Entry 7BLZ (electron microscopy, 3.10 A resolution); this record covers chains B and F of the 15 polymer chains in the assembly.

[Chain B]
Protein: Photosystem I P700 chlorophyll a apoprotein A2
From: Cyanidioschyzon merolae (strain 10D)
Notes: EC 1.97.1.12
Reference sequence: Q85FY6 (PSAB_CYAM1); residues 2-732 here = UniProt positions 2-732
Chain sequence (731 residues; each row starts with the number of its first residue):
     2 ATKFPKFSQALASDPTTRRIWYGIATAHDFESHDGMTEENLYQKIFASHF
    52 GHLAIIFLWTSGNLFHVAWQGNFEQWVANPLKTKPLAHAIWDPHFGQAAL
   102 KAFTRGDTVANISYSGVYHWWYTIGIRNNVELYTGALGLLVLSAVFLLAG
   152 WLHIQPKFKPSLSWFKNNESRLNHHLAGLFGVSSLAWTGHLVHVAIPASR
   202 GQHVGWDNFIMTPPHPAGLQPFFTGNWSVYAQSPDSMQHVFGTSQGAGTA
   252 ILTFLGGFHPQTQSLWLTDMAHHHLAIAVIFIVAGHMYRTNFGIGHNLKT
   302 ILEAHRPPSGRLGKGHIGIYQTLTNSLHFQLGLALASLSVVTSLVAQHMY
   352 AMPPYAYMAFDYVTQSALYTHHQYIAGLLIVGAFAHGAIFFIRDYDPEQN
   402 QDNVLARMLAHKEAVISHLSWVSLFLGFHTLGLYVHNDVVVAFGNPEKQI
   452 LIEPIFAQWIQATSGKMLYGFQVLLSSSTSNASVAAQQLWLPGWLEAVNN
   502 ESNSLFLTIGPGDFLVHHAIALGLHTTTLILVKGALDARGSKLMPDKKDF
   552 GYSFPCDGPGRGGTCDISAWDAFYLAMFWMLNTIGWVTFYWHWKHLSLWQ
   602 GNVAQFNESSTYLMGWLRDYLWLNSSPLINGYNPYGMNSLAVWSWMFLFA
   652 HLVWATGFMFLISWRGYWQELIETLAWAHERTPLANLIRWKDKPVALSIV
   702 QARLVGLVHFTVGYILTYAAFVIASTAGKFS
Bound ions: chlorophyll a Mg near D93 (its only coordinating residue here); Ca2+ site 1: G126, E132; Ca2+ site 2 near G206 (its only coordinating residue here); 4Fe-4S cluster Fe: C557, C566 (shared with 2 residues of chain A)
Ligand contacts:
  - 1,2-diacyl-glycerol-3-sn-phosphate (3PH): W460, Y470, G471, F472
  - beta-carotene (BCR), molecule 1: A2, T3, K4, F5, K7, G52, A55, I56, L59, L148
  - beta-carotene (BCR), molecule 2: F5, I21, I25, I689
  - beta-carotene (BCR), molecule 3: L54, I57, F58, W60, F147, G179, L180, V183, S184
  - beta-carotene (BCR), molecule 4: F58, T61, L65, W121, W122, I125, I127, G136, L140, L143, W207, I211
  - beta-carotene (BCR), molecule 5: L186, L220, F223, F224, V280, I283, V284, H287, I295
  - beta-carotene (BCR), molecule 6: F330, G333, L334, A337, V341, I381, A384, F385, G388, A389, F391, F392, L406, A536
  - beta-carotene (BCR), molecule 7: F385, F392, M409, V416, V533, L537
  - beta-carotene (BCR), molecule 8: F426, L427, H430, T431, L434, I453, F515, L516, H519
  - beta-carotene (BCR), molecule 9: W646, M647, F650, W669, L672, I673, L676
  - beta-carotene (BCR), molecule 10: P684, L685, A686
  - chlorophyll a isomer (CL0): L618, L622, W623
  - chlorophyll a (CLA), molecule 1: F5, P6, F8, G24, I25, A28, H29, F31, H34, K45, S49, G52, H53, I56
  - chlorophyll a (CLA), molecule 2: T18, W22, I673, L676, A677, H680, I689, R690, W691, K692, D693, P695, V696, L698
  - chlorophyll a (CLA), molecule 3: W22, F650, L653, V654, T657, F661, L698, V706, V709, H710, V713
  - chlorophyll a (CLA), molecule 4: I25, A26, T27, A28, H29, D30, H329, L332, L336, L379, L380, V382, G383, A386, H387, I390, R394, Y553, W571, F574, V709, V713, L717
  - chlorophyll a (CLA), molecule 5: H29, F31, E32, L42, Y43, I46, S49, H50, H53, L54, I57, F166, R172, H176, L180, F181, L328, H329, Q331, L332, A335, L336, L339
  - chlorophyll a (CLA), molecule 6: H29, H53, I56, I57, W60, L339, L379, L380
  - chlorophyll a (CLA), molecule 7: F47, F51, L143, V146, F147, L149, A150, L153, H154, K158, F159, P161, W165
  - chlorophyll a (CLA), molecule 8: F47, H50, F51, L54, W121, W165, F166, N168, S171, R172, H175, H176, G179, L180, F181, V342, Y356
  - chlorophyll a (CLA), molecule 9: I56, W60, N64, H67, V68, A88, H89, N112, I113, S114, Y115, S116, V118, V643, W644, M647
  - chlorophyll a (CLA), molecule 10: I56, L59, W60, S62, G63, F66, H67, W70, Q71, H89, A90, W92, L141
  - chlorophyll a (CLA), molecule 11: W60, N64, Y115, S116, A368, L369, T371, H372, Y375, I376, L379, W644, M647, I716, L717, Y719, A720, V723, I724
  - chlorophyll a (CLA), molecule 12: W60, T61, N64, S116, G117, V118, W121, V183, S184, A187, L339, V342, T343, V346, M350, Y356, M359, L369, H372, H373, I376, L380
  - chlorophyll a (CLA), molecule 13: H89, A90, I91, W92, D93, H95, F96, F104, N112, A642, V643, W646
  - chlorophyll a (CLA), molecule 14: W121, T124, I125, L180, F181, S184, S185, W188, L192, L266, L268, M271, H274, H275, I278, F282, V342, L345, V346, H349, M350, P355, Y356
  - chlorophyll a (CLA), molecule 15: I125, G126, I127, E132, T135, G136, G139, L140, L143, V146, S184, A187, W188, G190, H191, V195, V205, G206, W207, F210
  - chlorophyll a (CLA), molecule 16: W165, N168, S171, H175, T291, N292, F293
  - chlorophyll a (CLA), molecule 17: N169, R172, L173, H176, L177, F181, I278, I281, F282, L299, L303, Y321, L324, T325, L334, A335, S338, L339, V342
  - chlorophyll a (CLA), molecule 18: L173, L177, F181, I281, F282, A285, M288, Y289, L299, I302
  - chlorophyll a (CLA), molecule 19: N174, H175, A178, G179, V183, L186, I283, G286, H287, Y289, T291, F293, I295, G296
  - chlorophyll a (CLA), molecule 20: L186, A187, T189, G190, V193, H194, F210, I211, M212, T213, P214, P215, H216, G219, L220, F223, F224, Y231, I252, L253, L276
  - chlorophyll a (CLA), molecule 21: F223, W228, S229, Y231, A232, L253, F255, H273, L276, A277, V280, I281, L490, W491
  - chlorophyll a (CLA), molecule 22: T254, F255, G257, L266, D270, M271, H273, H274, A277, I278, I281, H349, M353, W491, W495
  - chlorophyll a (CLA), molecule 23: V284, A285, H287, M288, R290, I295, G296, H297
  - chlorophyll a (CLA), molecule 24: M288, H297, T301, I302, A305, H306
  - chlorophyll a (CLA), molecule 25: I302, L303, H306, L313, H317, I320, L324, F330, V405, L406, M409
  - chlorophyll a (CLA), molecule 26: A305, H306, R307, P308, P309, S310, R312, L313
  - chlorophyll a (CLA), molecule 27: R312, R408, A411, H412, A415, H419, W422
  - chlorophyll a (CLA), molecule 28: R312, L313, G314, V405, R408, M409, H412, A415, V416, H419
  - chlorophyll a (CLA), molecule 29: L334, A337, S338, V341, V342, L345, Q348, H349, Y351, A352, M353, L506, F507
  - chlorophyll a (CLA), molecule 30: V341, S344, L345, Q348, Q374, I381, F385, L525, T528, T529, L532, M581, T584, I585
  - chlorophyll a (CLA), molecule 31: Q348, Y351, Y370, F457, A458, W460, I461, Q462, V474, L475, F507, L508, I510, H518, I521, L525, V588, Y591, W592, K595, H596
  - chlorophyll a (CLA), molecule 32: V416, H419, L420, V423, A522, L525, H526, T529
  - chlorophyll a (CLA), molecule 33: S418, S421, W422, L425, F429
  - chlorophyll a (CLA), molecule 34: S421, S424, L425, G428, F429, L432, L523, T527, L530, I531, L576, F579, W580
  - chlorophyll a (CLA), molecule 35: W422, V423, F426, L427, I453, E454, P455, I456, F457, A458, I510, D514, F515, H518, H519, A522, H526
  - chlorophyll a (CLA), molecule 36: W422, L425, F426, F429, H430
  - chlorophyll a (CLA), molecule 37: H430, G433, L434, V436, H437, V440, V441, F444, K449, I451
  - chlorophyll a (CLA), molecule 38: T431, L432, Y435, V517, A520, L523, N583, W587, F590, L614, W617, L618, L622, S626, I630, F648, H652, W655, F711, Y715, T718, Y719, F722
  - chlorophyll a (CLA), molecule 39: L432, V436, D439, V440, L523, F579, W580, N583, W587, L614, L618, W655, F711, Y715
  - chlorophyll a (CLA), molecule 40: I456, F457, W460, F472
  - chlorophyll a (CLA), molecule 41: W460, I461, T464, S465, L475, L476, A483, W491, W495, F507
  - chlorophyll a (CLA), molecule 42: L475, N482, A483, A486, A487, Q489, L490, W491
  - chlorophyll a (CLA), molecule 43: W646, L649, F650, H652, L653, W655, A656, F659
  - chlorophyll a (CLA), molecule 44: L653, A656, T657, F659, M660, I663, S664, Y668, W669, L672
  - chlorophyll a (CLA), molecule 45: L676, A679, H680, T683, A686, I689
  - chlorophyll a (CLA), molecule 46: W678, A679, R682, T683, P684
  - chlorophyll a (CLA), molecule 47: T683, P684, L685, A686
  - phosphatidylglycerol (PGT; (1S)-2-{[{[(2R)-2,3-dihydroxypropyl]oxy}(hydroxy)phosphoryl]oxy}-1-[(palmitoyloxy)methyl]ethyl stearate): P308, P309, S310, R312
  - phylloquinone (PQN): I21, W22, I25, M660, F661, S664, W665, R666, W669, I673, A697, L698, A703
  - (3R)-beta,beta-caroten-3-ol (RRX): L432, G433, V436
  - 4Fe-4S cluster (SF4): C557, G559, P560, T565, C566, W665, I700, R704

[Chain F]
Protein: Psi-F
From: Cyanidioschyzon merolae (strain 10D)
Reference sequence: A0A5P9RU83 (A0A5P9RU83_CYAME); residues 30-184 here = UniProt positions 30-184
Chain sequence (155 residues; row label = number of the first residue in the row):
    30 VLTPCQQSEAFHKREINEVRTLENRQANYEANSPSYLALQSQIDQVHKRF
    80 DKYGTLLCGQDGLPHLITDGDWRHAREFTIPALLFLYITGWIGWVGRSYL
   130 KYTKETKNPTEQEIILDVPMALKYMLSGFLWPLSAWQEYRSGQLLAKEDE
   180 ITVSP
Disulfide bonds: C34-C87
Bound ions: chlorophyll a Mg near D98 (its only coordinating residue here)
Ligand contacts:
  - 1,2-diacyl-glycerol-3-sn-phosphate (3PH): L145, D146, V147, P148
  - beta-carotene (BCR), molecule 1: K81, E106, F107, P110
  - beta-carotene (BCR), molecule 2: T97, D98, G99, F107, G119, G122, W123, R126, W160, A164, L173
  - beta-carotene (BCR), molecule 3: P110, L113, F114, I117, T118, I121
  - chlorophyll a (CLA), molecule 1: Y82, L113, I117
  - chlorophyll a (CLA), molecule 2: T97, F107, T108, A111, L112, L115
  - chlorophyll a (CLA), molecule 3: D98, G99, D100, W101, T108, L112
  - chlorophyll a (CLA), molecule 4: F107, P110, A111, F114, L115, T118, G119, I121, G122, W160
  - chlorophyll a (CLA), molecule 5: Y116, I117, W120, I121, V124, M154, L155, F158, L159, P161
  - chlorophyll a (CLA), molecule 6: W120, L155, F158
  - chlorophyll a (CLA), molecule 7: I121, G122, V124, G125, R126, Y128, L129, L145, A150, M154
  - chlorophyll a (CLA), molecule 8: Y128, L129, E142, I143, L145, V147, A150, L151, M154

[Chain B / chain F interface]
Residue-residue contacts - 45 pairs, chain B then chain F:
  L410(B) - S183(F)
  L410(B) - P184(F)
  A411(B) - P184(F)
  K413(B) - T181(F)
  K413(B) - S183(F)
  K413(B) - P184(F)
  E414(B) - T181(F)
  E414(B) - P184(F)
  G445(B) - E47(F)
  N446(B) - E47(F)
  N446(B) - R78(F)  hydrogen bond
  P447(B) - E47(F)
  P447(B) - L92(F)
  E448(B) - E47(F)
  E448(B) - R78(F)  salt bridge
  E448(B) - F79(F)
  E448(B) - Y82(F)
  E448(B) - L92(F)
  E448(B) - P93(F)
  K449(B) - R78(F)
  K449(B) - Y82(F)
  Q450(B) - L92(F)
  L452(B) - L92(F)  hydrophobic
  L452(B) - P93(F)
  L452(B) - H94(F)
  L452(B) - L95(F)  hydrogen bond (backbone-backbone)
  I453(B) - L95(F)
  I453(B) - T97(F)
  E454(B) - L31(F)
  E454(B) - H94(F)  salt bridge
  E454(B) - L95(F)  hydrogen bond (backbone-backbone)
  I456(B) - I96(F)  hydrophobic
  I456(B) - D98(F)
  F457(B) - D98(F)
  L469(B) - V30(F)
  P512(B) - H94(F)
  G541(B) - T181(F)
  G541(B) - V182(F)
  S542(B) - T181(F)  hydrogen bond (backbone-side chain)
  K543(B) - E179(F)
  K543(B) - I180(F)  hydrogen bond (side chain-backbone)
  K543(B) - T181(F)  hydrogen bond (backbone-side chain)
  P546(B) - V182(F)
  E609(B) - R43(F)  salt bridge
  E609(B) - D90(F)
Also at the interface, not in a pair above, chain B (26 interface residues in all): H412, I451, R540, N608

[In short]
26 residues of chain B and 21 residues of chain F are in contact; the contacts include 6 hydrogen bonds and 3
salt bridges. Polar pairs include E448(B)-R78(F), E454(B)-H94(F) and E609(B)-R43(F).
Here chain B is Photosystem I P700 chlorophyll a apoprotein A2 and chain F is Psi-F, both from Cyanidioschyzon
merolae (strain 10D). Entry 7BLZ (Red alga C.merolae Photosystem I) was determined by electron microscopy.
